Entry 1S5C (X-ray diffraction, 2.50 A resolution); this record covers chains A and H of the 6 polymer chains in the assembly.

== Chain A ==
Protein: Cholera enterotoxin, A chain
From: Vibrio cholerae
Notes: EC 2.4.2.36
UniProt: P01555 (CHTA_VIBCH); residues 1-240 here correspond to UniProt positions 19-258 (UniProt number = residue number + 18)
Sequence (240 residues; numbered 1 to 240; the number before each row is that of its first residue):
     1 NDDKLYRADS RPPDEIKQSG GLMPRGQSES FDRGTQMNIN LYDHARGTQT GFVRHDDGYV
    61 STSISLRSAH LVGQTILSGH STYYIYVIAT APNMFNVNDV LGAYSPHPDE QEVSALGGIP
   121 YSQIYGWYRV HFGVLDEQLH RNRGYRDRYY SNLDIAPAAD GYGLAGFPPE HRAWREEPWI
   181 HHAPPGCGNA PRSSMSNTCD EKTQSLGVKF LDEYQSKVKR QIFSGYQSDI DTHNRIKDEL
Disordered / not traced: 26-36, 50, 190-195, 235-240
Differences from the reference sequence: engineered mutation Ser30 (Tyr in P01555)
Disulfides: Cys187-Cys199
Ion coordination: Na+: Asn1, Thr90, Tyr150, Leu153

== Chain H ==
Protein: cholera enterotoxin B-subunit
From: Vibrio cholerae
UniProt: P01556 (CHTB_VIBCH); residues 1-103 here correspond to UniProt positions 22-124 (UniProt number = residue number + 21)
Sequence (103 residues; row label = number of the first residue in the row):
     1 TPQNITDLCA EYHNTQIHTL NDKIFSYTES LAGKREMAII TFKNGATFQV EVPGSQHIDS
    61 QKKAIERMKD TLRIAYLTEA KVEKLCVWNN KTPHAIAAIS MAN
Disulfides: Cys9-Cys86

== Chain A / chain H interface ==
Pairs across the interface (4; chain A residue first):
  Gly144(A) with Glu79(H)
  Tyr226(A) with Ile74(H); Thr78(H)
  Asp229(A) with Arg73(H), salt bridge
Other interface residues (no listed pair), chain A (5 interface residues in all): Tyr121, Arg143
Other interface residues (no listed pair), chain H (6 interface residues in all): Asp70, Leu77

== In short ==
Chain A and chain H form an interface of 5 and 6 residues respectively; the contacts include 1 salt bridge.
The salt-bridged pair is Asp229(A)-Arg73(H). The Na+ site is built by Asn1(A), Thr90(A), Tyr150(A) and
Leu153(A).
Here chain A is Cholera enterotoxin, A chain and chain H is cholera enterotoxin B-subunit, both from Vibrio
cholerae. Entry 1S5C (Cholera holotoxin with an A-subunit Y30S mutation, Crystal form 1) was determined by
X-ray diffraction together with 1S5B, 1S5D, 1S5E and 1S5F from the same study.
